8FXR - chains e7 and v7 of the 202 polymer chains in the assembly; structure by electron microscopy, 4.50 A resolution (low resolution: residue-level contacts below are approximate; hydrogen-bond / salt-bridge calls are withheld).

# Chain e7
Molecule: Linking protein 2, gp128
From: Agrobacterium phage Milano
Sequence (38 residues; row label = number of the first residue in the row):
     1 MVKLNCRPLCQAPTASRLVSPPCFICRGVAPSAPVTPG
Unresolved in the structure: 29-38

# Chain v7
Molecule: Minor capsid protein, gp10
From: Agrobacterium phage Milano
Reference sequence: A0A482MFS0 (A0A482MFS0_9CAUD); residue numbers follow UniProt; this construct covers 1-137
Sequence (137 residues; each row starts with the number of its first residue):
     1 MNFNVGVDFPSFIAWDGEESFPVKVDGFNQFGFTFKTIAALTAATTFNIF
    51 YHEPSDADPCVPGPAIRVPEVPFCDTVLLSEDGLAAVTLPETVTPDSFCA
   101 GTVPCMNGQWISIAPATGSETNAANVQITVTMKGATR
Unresolved in the structure: 137

# Chain e7 / chain v7 interface
Inter-chain disulfides: Cys6(e7)-Cys99(v7)
Pairs across the interface - 27 pairs, chain e7 then chain v7:
  Met1(e7) - Glu70(v7)
  Met1(e7) - Val71(v7)
  Met1(e7) - Phe73(v7)
  Met1(e7) - Thr76(v7)
  Met1(e7) - Leu78(v7)
  Met1(e7) - Leu79(v7)
  Met1(e7) - Ser80(v7)
  Val2(e7) - Ala86(v7)
  Val2(e7) - Val87(v7)
  Val2(e7) - Thr102(v7)
  Lys3(e7) - Ala100(v7)
  Lys3(e7) - Gly101(v7)
  Leu4(e7) - Phe35(v7)
  Leu4(e7) - Thr88(v7)
  Leu4(e7) - Cys99(v7)
  Leu4(e7) - Ala100(v7)
  Asn5(e7) - Cys99(v7)
  Asn5(e7) - Ala100(v7)
  Cys6(e7) - Phe98(v7)
  Cys6(e7) - Cys99(v7)  disulfide
  Arg7(e7) - Ser97(v7)
  Arg7(e7) - Phe98(v7)
  Pro8(e7) - Asp96(v7)
  Pro8(e7) - Ser97(v7)
  Leu9(e7) - Asp96(v7)
  Leu9(e7) - Ser97(v7)
  Leu9(e7) - Phe98(v7)
Interface residues without a listed pair, chain e7 (10 interface residues in all): Cys10

# In short
10 residues of chain e7 and 18 residues of chain v7 are in contact; the contacts include 1 disulfide bond.
Chain e7 is Linking protein 2, gp128 and chain v7 is Minor capsid protein, gp10, both from Agrobacterium phage
Milano; the structure, Structure of neck with portal vertex of capsid of Agrobacterium phage Milano, was
determined by electron microscopy, deposited together with 8FWE, 8FWG, 8FWM and 8FXP.
